Entry 8TAG (electron microscopy, 3.20 A resolution); this record covers chains A and B.

# Chain A (and B)
Name: Anoctamin-6
Source organism: Mus musculus
Notes: chain B of this document is another copy of the same molecule, construct and numbering; everything in this record applies to it too
UniProt: Q6P9J9 (ANO6_MOUSE); numbering as in UniProt (aligned over 52-871)
Sequence (820 residues; each row starts with the number of its first residue):
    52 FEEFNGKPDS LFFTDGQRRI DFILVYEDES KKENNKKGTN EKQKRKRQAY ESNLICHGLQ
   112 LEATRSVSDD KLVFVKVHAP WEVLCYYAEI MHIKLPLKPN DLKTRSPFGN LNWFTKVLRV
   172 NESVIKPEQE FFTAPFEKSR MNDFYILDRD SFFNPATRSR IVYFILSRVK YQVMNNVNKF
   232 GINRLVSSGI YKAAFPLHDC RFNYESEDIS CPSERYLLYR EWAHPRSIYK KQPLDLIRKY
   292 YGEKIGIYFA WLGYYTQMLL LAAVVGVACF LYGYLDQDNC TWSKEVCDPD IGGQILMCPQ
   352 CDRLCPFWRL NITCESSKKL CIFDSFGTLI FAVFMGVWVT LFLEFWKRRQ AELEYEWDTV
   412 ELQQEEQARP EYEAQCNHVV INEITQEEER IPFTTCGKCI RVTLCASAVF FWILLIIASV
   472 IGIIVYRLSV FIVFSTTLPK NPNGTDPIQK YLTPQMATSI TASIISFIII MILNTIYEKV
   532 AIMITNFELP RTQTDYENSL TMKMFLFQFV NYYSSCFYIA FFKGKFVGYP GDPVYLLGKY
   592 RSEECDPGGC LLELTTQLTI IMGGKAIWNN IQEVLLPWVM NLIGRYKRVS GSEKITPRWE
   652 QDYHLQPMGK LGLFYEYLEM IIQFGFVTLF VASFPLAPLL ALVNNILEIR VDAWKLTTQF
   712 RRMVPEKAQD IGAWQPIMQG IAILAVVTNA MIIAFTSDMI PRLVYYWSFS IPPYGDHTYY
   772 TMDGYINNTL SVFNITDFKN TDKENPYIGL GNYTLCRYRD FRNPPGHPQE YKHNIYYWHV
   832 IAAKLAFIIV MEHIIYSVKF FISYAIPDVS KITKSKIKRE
Not modelled in the structure: 52-58, 83-90, 148-184, 223-231, 424-456, 488-502, 639-644 (chain B: 150-182, 427-454, 490-502, 869-871)
Differences from the reference sequence: conflict Y137 (Thr in Q6P9J9)
Disulfides: C331-C372, C338-C365, C349-C807, C352-C356, C596-C601
Covalently attached groups: N-acetylglucosamine (NAG) linked to N362
Ion coordination: Ca2+: E667, E670, E699
Ligand contacts:
  - N-acetylglucosamine (NAG; 2-acetamido-2-deoxy-beta-D-glucopyranose), molecule 1: N778, N779, V783, R808
  - N-acetylglucosamine (NAG), molecule 2: N785, T787, L806
UniProt features mapped onto this chain:
  - binding site (Ca(2+)): E624, E667, E670
  - glycosylation (N-linked (GlcNAc...) asparagine): N330, N362, N494, N778, N785, N803
  - mutagenesis: K370 (K370A: No effect on lipid scramblase activity), D409 (D409G: Increased speed of phospholipid scrambling; D409G: Reduced channel activity and sensitivity to Ca(2+)), R478 (R478A: Decreased lipid scramblase and ion channel activity. Requires lower calcium levels for activation of ion channel activity), F518 (F518A: Increased speed of phospholipid scrambling. Constitutive scramblase activity at basal cytosolic calcium levels; when associated with A-563 and A-612 ...), I521 (I521A: Does not induce a constitutive phospholipid scramblase activity; I521K/E: Induces a constitutive phospholipid scramblase activity), M522 (M522K: Induces a constitutive phospholipid scramblase activity), T526 (T526K: Induces a constitutive phospholipid scramblase activity), Q559 (Q559K: Moderately decreased sensitivity to activation by calcium; Q559K: Slower channel activation. Increased permeability to chloride ions), Y563 (Y563A: Increased speed of phospholipid scrambling. Requires lower calcium levels for activation of scramblase and ion channel activity ...), I611 (I611K: Induces a constitutive phospholipid scramblase activity), I612 (I612A: Increased speed of phospholipid scrambling. Constitutive scramblase activity at basal cytosolic calcium levels; when associated with A-518 and A-563 ...), G615 (G615A: Requires lower calcium levels for activation of scramblase and ion channel activity), 4 further mutagenesis entries in UniProt
What the authors report for this chain:
  - conformationally variable residues (helix shift): P628

# How chain A and chain B interact
Residue-residue contacts (22; chain A residue first):
  P764(A) - Q820(B)  hydrogen bond (backbone-side chain)
  Y765(A) - Q820(B)
  Y765(A) - H824(B)
  Q820(A) - P764(B)  hydrogen bond (side chain-backbone)
  Q820(A) - Y765(B)
  H824(A) - I826(B)
  I826(A) - H824(B)
  I826(A) - W829(B)
  W829(A) - I826(B)
  W829(A) - W829(B)  hydrophobic
  W829(A) - H830(B)
  W829(A) - A833(B)  hydrophobic
  H830(A) - W829(B)
  I832(A) - A833(B)  hydrophobic
  A833(A) - L836(B)
  L836(A) - A833(B)
  L836(A) - L836(B)  hydrophobic
  L836(A) - I840(B)  hydrophobic
  A837(A) - L836(B)
  I840(A) - L836(B)  hydrophobic
  I840(A) - I840(B)  hydrophobic
  H844(A) - E843(B)  salt bridge
Interface residues without a listed pair, chain A (16 interface residues in all): N825, I839, E843
Interface residues without a listed pair, chain B (16 interface residues in all): V738, K823, N825, I832, A837

# Overview
The chain A/chain B interface involves 16 residues from each chain; the contacts include 2 hydrogen bonds and
1 salt bridge. Polar contacts include H844(A)-E843(B) and P764(A)-Q820(B). Chain A binds N-acetylglucosamine.
Covalently linked N-acetylglucosamine: at N362(A). Curated annotation (UniProt) lists 3 Ca2+-binding residues
and 16 mutagenesis sites on chain A. From the paper: conformational variability at P628(A).
Both chains are Anoctamin-6 (Mus musculus). Entry 8TAG (TMEM16F, with Calcium and PIP2, no inhibitor) was
determined by electron microscopy together with 8SUN, 8SUR, 8TAI and 8TAL from the same study.
